6A8B - chains A and B; structure by X-ray diffraction, 2.01 A resolution.

# Chain A (and B)
Name: Ribokinase
From: Leishmania donovani
Notes: EC 2.7.1.15; chain B of this document is another copy of the same molecule, construct and numbering; everything in this record applies to it too
Reference sequence: E9BIX7 (E9BIX7_LEIDB); numbering as in UniProt (aligned over 1-329)
Amino-acid sequence (349 residues; numbered -19 to 329; the number before each row is that of its first residue; numbers below 1 keep their minus sign (Met-19 is residue -19)):
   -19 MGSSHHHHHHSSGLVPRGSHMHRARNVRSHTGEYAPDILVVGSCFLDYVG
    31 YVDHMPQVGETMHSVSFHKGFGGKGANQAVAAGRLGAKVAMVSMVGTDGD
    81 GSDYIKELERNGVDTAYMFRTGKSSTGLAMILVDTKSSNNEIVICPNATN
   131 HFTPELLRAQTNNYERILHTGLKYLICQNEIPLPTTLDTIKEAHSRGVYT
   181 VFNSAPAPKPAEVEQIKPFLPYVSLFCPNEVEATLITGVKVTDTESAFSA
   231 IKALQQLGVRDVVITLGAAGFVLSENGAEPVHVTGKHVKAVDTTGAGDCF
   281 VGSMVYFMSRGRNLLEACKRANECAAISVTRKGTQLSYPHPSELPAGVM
Unresolved in the structure: -19 to 2
Differences from the reference sequence: initiating methionine (-19); expression tag (-18 to 0)
Metal / ion sites: Na+ site 1: Ala67, Gly92, Glu135; Na+ site 2: Asp272, Ser308, Arg311, Ser317
Ligand contacts: AMP-PCP (ACP; phosphomethylphosphonic acid adenylate ester): Thr245, Leu246, Gly247, Ala248, Gly250, Lys266, Val268, Ala270, Thr273, Thr274, Gly275, Ala276, Gly277, Phe280, Asn302, Ala305, Ala306, Val309

# How chain A and chain B interact
Contacting residue pairs - 64 pairs, chain A then chain B:
  Tyr28(A) with Tyr28(B), hydrogen bond; Asp80(B); Leu108(B), hydrophobic; Met110(B)
  Gly30(A) with Met110(B)
  Val32(A) with Val123(B), hydrophobic
  Pro36(A) with Glu121(B)
  Gln37(A) with Glu121(B)
  Val38(A) with Asn119(B); Glu121(B), hydrogen bond (backbone-side chain)
  Gly39(A) with Asn120(B), hydrogen bond (backbone-backbone)
  Glu40(A) with Asn120(B); Glu121(B); Ile122(B), hydrogen bond (backbone-backbone)
  Thr41(A) with Ile122(B); Ile124(B)
  Met42(A) with Ile122(B), hydrogen bond (backbone-backbone); Val123(B); Ile124(B), hydrogen bond (backbone-backbone)
  His43(A) with Ile124(B); Pro126(B)
  Ser44(A) with Ile124(B), hydrogen bond (backbone-backbone); Cys125(B), hydrogen bond
  Phe47(A) with Ser105(B); Leu108(B), hydrophobic; Cys125(B), hydrophobic; Asn127(B)
  Asp78(A) with Asp83(B)
  Gly79(A) with Gly79(B); Asp83(B), hydrogen bond (backbone-side chain)
  Asp80(A) with Tyr28(B), hydrogen bond; Asp80(B)
  Asp83(A) with Asp78(B); Gly79(B), hydrogen bond (side chain-backbone)
  Ser105(A) with Phe47(B); Lys49(B)
  Leu108(A) with Tyr28(B), hydrophobic; Phe47(B), hydrophobic
  Met110(A) with Tyr28(B); Gly30(B)
  Leu112(A) with Val123(B), hydrophobic
  Asn119(A) with Val38(B)
  Asn120(A) with Val38(B); Gly39(B), hydrogen bond (backbone-backbone); Glu40(B)
  Glu121(A) with Pro36(B); Gln37(B); Val38(B), hydrogen bond (side chain-backbone); Glu40(B)
  Ile122(A) with Glu40(B), hydrogen bond (backbone-backbone); Thr41(B); Met42(B), hydrogen bond (backbone-backbone)
  Val123(A) with Val32(B), hydrophobic; Met42(B); Ser44(B); Leu112(B), hydrophobic
  Ile124(A) with Thr41(B); Met42(B), hydrogen bond (backbone-backbone); His43(B); Ser44(B), hydrogen bond (backbone-backbone)
  Cys125(A) with Ser44(B); Phe47(B), hydrophobic
  Pro126(A) with His43(B)
  Asn127(A) with Phe47(B)
Interface residues without a listed pair, chain A (32 interface residues in all): Met35, Lys49
Interface residues without a listed pair, chain B (32 interface residues in all): Met35

# Summary
The chain A/chain B interface involves 32 residues from each chain, with 17 hydrogen bonds. Among the polar
pairs are Tyr28(A)-Tyr28(B), Val38(A)-Glu121(B) and Ser44(A)-Cys125(B). Ligands of chain A: AMP-PCP. Ala67(A),
Gly92(A) and Glu135(A) form the Na+ site 1.
Both chains are Ribokinase (Leishmania donovani). Entry 6A8B (Ribokinase from Leishmania donovani with AMPPCP)
was determined by X-ray diffraction (same publication as 6A8A, 6A8C and 5ZWY).
